8OH8 - chains AAA and BBB of the 4 polymer chains in the assembly; structure by X-ray diffraction, 2.12 A resolution.

Chain AAA (and BBB):
Name: Uricase
Source organism: Gallus gallus
Notes: EC 1.7.3.3; chain BBB of this document is another copy of the same molecule, construct and numbering; everything in this record applies to it too
UniProtKB: A0A8V0ZED1 (A0A8V0ZED1_CHICK); residues 1-320 here = UniProt positions 1-320
Amino-acid sequence (343 residues; row label = number of the first residue in the row; numbers below 1 keep their minus sign (Met-22 is residue -22)):
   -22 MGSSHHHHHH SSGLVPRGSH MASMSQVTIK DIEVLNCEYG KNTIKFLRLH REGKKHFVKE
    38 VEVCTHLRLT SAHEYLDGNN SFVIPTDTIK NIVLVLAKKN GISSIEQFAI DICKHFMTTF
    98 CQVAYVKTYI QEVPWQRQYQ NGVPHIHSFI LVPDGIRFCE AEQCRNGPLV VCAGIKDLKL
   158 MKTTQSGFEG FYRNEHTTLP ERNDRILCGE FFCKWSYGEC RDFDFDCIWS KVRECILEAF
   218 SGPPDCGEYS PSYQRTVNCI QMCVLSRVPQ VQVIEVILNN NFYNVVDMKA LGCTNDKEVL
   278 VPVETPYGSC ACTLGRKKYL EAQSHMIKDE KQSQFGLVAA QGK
Disordered / not traced: -22 to 3, 302-320 (chain BBB: -22 to -3, 301-320)
Construct notes: initiating methionine (-22); expression tag (-21 to 0)
Ligand contacts:
  - 8-azaxanthine (AZA), molecule 1: Tyr16, Val60, Pro62, Thr63, Asp64
  - 8-azaxanthine (AZA), molecule 2: Phe165, Leu176, Arg182, Ser229, Tyr230, Gln231
  - oxygen molecule (OXY): Tyr230, Asn257, Gly285
  - d(-)-tartaric acid (TAR): Leu46, Thr47, Ala101
Reported in the primary citation:
  - mutagenesis - Y230H, Y230V: decreased catalytic activity

Interface between chain AAA and chain BBB:
Pairs across the interface (164; chain AAA residue first):
  Val4(AAA) - Leu242(BBB)
  Val4(AAA) - Arg293(BBB)
  Lys7(AAA) - Lys294(BBB)
  Asp8(AAA) - Arg293(BBB)
  Asp8(AAA) - Lys294(BBB)  hydrogen bond (backbone-backbone)
  Ile9(AAA) - Leu242(BBB)  hydrophobic
  Ile9(AAA) - Leu291(BBB)  hydrophobic
  Ile9(AAA) - Gly292(BBB)
  Ile9(AAA) - Arg293(BBB)
  Ile9(AAA) - Lys294(BBB)
  Glu10(AAA) - Leu291(BBB)
  Glu10(AAA) - Gly292(BBB)  hydrogen bond (backbone-backbone)
  Glu10(AAA) - Lys294(BBB)
  Glu10(AAA) - Leu297(BBB)
  Val11(AAA) - Thr290(BBB)
  Val11(AAA) - Leu291(BBB)  hydrophobic
  Leu12(AAA) - Val250(BBB)  hydrophobic
  Leu12(AAA) - Thr290(BBB)  hydrogen bond (backbone-backbone)
  Leu12(AAA) - Leu297(BBB)  hydrophobic
  Asn13(AAA) - Cys289(BBB)
  Asn13(AAA) - Thr290(BBB)  hydrogen bond (backbone-backbone)
  Cys14(AAA) - Ala288(BBB)
  Cys14(AAA) - Cys289(BBB)  hydrophobic
  Glu15(AAA) - Cys287(BBB)
  Glu15(AAA) - Ala288(BBB)  hydrogen bond (backbone-backbone)
  Tyr16(AAA) - Gln231(BBB)
  Tyr16(AAA) - Ser286(BBB)
  Tyr16(AAA) - Cys287(BBB)  hydrophobic
  Gly17(AAA) - Gly285(BBB)
  Gly17(AAA) - Ser286(BBB)  hydrogen bond (backbone-backbone)
  Lys18(AAA) - Tyr284(BBB)
  Lys18(AAA) - Gly285(BBB)
  Asn19(AAA) - Pro283(BBB)
  Asn19(AAA) - Tyr284(BBB)  hydrogen bond (backbone-backbone)
  Asn19(AAA) - Ser286(BBB)  hydrogen bond
  Thr20(AAA) - Thr282(BBB)
  Thr20(AAA) - Pro283(BBB)
  Thr20(AAA) - Tyr284(BBB)
  Ile21(AAA) - Pro283(BBB)
  Lys22(AAA) - Thr282(BBB)
  His43(AAA) - Ser286(BBB)
  Glu51(AAA) - Ser229(BBB)
  Glu51(AAA) - Gln231(BBB)
  Glu51(AAA) - Arg232(BBB)
  Tyr52(AAA) - Gln231(BBB)
  Tyr52(AAA) - Arg232(BBB)  hydrogen bond (backbone-side chain)
  Tyr52(AAA) - Asn235(BBB)  hydrogen bond (backbone-side chain)
  Tyr52(AAA) - Cys287(BBB)
  Tyr52(AAA) - Ala288(BBB)  hydrogen bond (side chain-backbone)
  Tyr52(AAA) - Cys289(BBB)  hydrophobic
  Leu53(AAA) - Arg232(BBB)  hydrogen bond (backbone-side chain)
  Leu53(AAA) - Asn235(BBB)
  Asp54(AAA) - Arg232(BBB)
  Asn57(AAA) - Phe165(BBB)
  Asn57(AAA) - Glu166(BBB)  hydrogen bond (side chain-backbone)
  Asn57(AAA) - Gly167(BBB)
  Asn57(AAA) - Phe168(BBB)
  Asn57(AAA) - Tyr169(BBB)
  Asn57(AAA) - Pro228(BBB)  hydrogen bond (side chain-backbone)
  Asn57(AAA) - Ser229(BBB)
  Ser58(AAA) - Gly167(BBB)  hydrogen bond (backbone-backbone)
  Ser58(AAA) - Tyr169(BBB)
  Phe59(AAA) - Tyr169(BBB)
  Val60(AAA) - Phe165(BBB)  hydrophobic
  Val60(AAA) - Phe168(BBB)
  Val60(AAA) - Tyr169(BBB)  hydrogen bond (backbone-backbone)
  Val60(AAA) - Gln231(BBB)
  Pro62(AAA) - Phe168(BBB)  hydrophobic
  Pro62(AAA) - Tyr169(BBB)
  Pro62(AAA) - Leu176(BBB)  hydrophobic
  Asp64(AAA) - Thr175(BBB)  hydrogen bond
  Asp64(AAA) - Leu176(BBB)
  Thr65(AAA) - Asn171(BBB)
  Thr65(AAA) - His173(BBB)
  Thr65(AAA) - Thr174(BBB)  hydrogen bond
  Asn68(AAA) - His173(BBB)  hydrogen bond (side chain-backbone)
  Asn68(AAA) - Thr175(BBB)  hydrogen bond
  Ile69(AAA) - His173(BBB)
  Phe97(AAA) - Tyr169(BBB)  hydrophobic
  Phe97(AAA) - Asn171(BBB)
  Gln99(AAA) - Tyr169(BBB)
  Phe165(AAA) - Asn57(BBB)
  Phe165(AAA) - Val60(BBB)  hydrophobic
  Glu166(AAA) - Asn57(BBB)  hydrogen bond (backbone-side chain)
  Gly167(AAA) - Asn57(BBB)
  Gly167(AAA) - Ser58(BBB)  hydrogen bond (backbone-backbone)
  Phe168(AAA) - Asn57(BBB)
  Phe168(AAA) - Val60(BBB)
  Phe168(AAA) - Pro62(BBB)  hydrophobic
  Tyr169(AAA) - Asn57(BBB)
  Tyr169(AAA) - Ser58(BBB)
  Tyr169(AAA) - Phe59(BBB)
  Tyr169(AAA) - Val60(BBB)  hydrogen bond (backbone-backbone)
  Tyr169(AAA) - Pro62(BBB)
  Tyr169(AAA) - Gln99(BBB)
  Asn171(AAA) - Thr65(BBB)
  Asn171(AAA) - Phe97(BBB)
  His173(AAA) - Thr65(BBB)
  His173(AAA) - Asn68(BBB)  hydrogen bond (backbone-side chain)
  His173(AAA) - Ile69(BBB)
  Thr174(AAA) - Thr65(BBB)  hydrogen bond
  Thr175(AAA) - Asp64(BBB)  hydrogen bond
  Thr175(AAA) - Asn68(BBB)  hydrogen bond
  Leu176(AAA) - Pro62(BBB)  hydrophobic
  Leu176(AAA) - Asp64(BBB)
  Pro228(AAA) - Asn57(BBB)  hydrogen bond (backbone-side chain)
  Ser229(AAA) - Glu51(BBB)
  Ser229(AAA) - Asn57(BBB)
  Gln231(AAA) - Tyr16(BBB)
  Gln231(AAA) - Glu51(BBB)
  Gln231(AAA) - Tyr52(BBB)
  Arg232(AAA) - Glu51(BBB)
  Arg232(AAA) - Tyr52(BBB)  hydrogen bond (side chain-backbone)
  Arg232(AAA) - Leu53(BBB)  hydrogen bond (side chain-backbone)
  Arg232(AAA) - Asp54(BBB)
  Arg232(AAA) - Gly55(BBB)
  Asn235(AAA) - Tyr52(BBB)  hydrogen bond (side chain-backbone)
  Asn235(AAA) - Leu53(BBB)
  Met239(AAA) - Val4(BBB)
  Met239(AAA) - Thr5(BBB)
  Leu242(AAA) - Val4(BBB)  hydrophobic
  Leu242(AAA) - Ile9(BBB)  hydrophobic
  Ser243(AAA) - Gln3(BBB)
  Ser243(AAA) - Val4(BBB)  hydrogen bond (side chain-backbone)
  Gln247(AAA) - Met-2(BBB)
  Val250(AAA) - Leu12(BBB)  hydrophobic
  Thr282(AAA) - Thr20(BBB)
  Pro283(AAA) - Lys18(BBB)
  Pro283(AAA) - Asn19(BBB)
  Pro283(AAA) - Thr20(BBB)
  Pro283(AAA) - Ile21(BBB)
  Tyr284(AAA) - Lys18(BBB)
  Tyr284(AAA) - Asn19(BBB)  hydrogen bond (backbone-backbone)
  Tyr284(AAA) - Thr20(BBB)
  Gly285(AAA) - Gly17(BBB)
  Gly285(AAA) - Lys18(BBB)
  Ser286(AAA) - Tyr16(BBB)
  Ser286(AAA) - Gly17(BBB)  hydrogen bond (backbone-backbone)
  Ser286(AAA) - Asn19(BBB)  hydrogen bond
  Ser286(AAA) - His43(BBB)
  Cys287(AAA) - Glu15(BBB)
  Cys287(AAA) - Tyr16(BBB)  hydrophobic
  Cys287(AAA) - Tyr52(BBB)
  Ala288(AAA) - Cys14(BBB)
  Ala288(AAA) - Glu15(BBB)  hydrogen bond (backbone-backbone)
  Ala288(AAA) - Tyr52(BBB)  hydrogen bond (backbone-side chain)
  Cys289(AAA) - Asn13(BBB)
  Cys289(AAA) - Cys14(BBB)  hydrophobic
  Cys289(AAA) - Tyr52(BBB)  hydrophobic
  Thr290(AAA) - Val11(BBB)
  Thr290(AAA) - Leu12(BBB)  hydrogen bond (backbone-backbone)
  Thr290(AAA) - Asn13(BBB)  hydrogen bond (backbone-backbone)
  Leu291(AAA) - Glu10(BBB)
  Leu291(AAA) - Val11(BBB)  hydrophobic
  Gly292(AAA) - Ile9(BBB)
  Gly292(AAA) - Glu10(BBB)  hydrogen bond (backbone-backbone)
  Arg293(AAA) - Val4(BBB)
  Arg293(AAA) - Asp8(BBB)
  Lys294(AAA) - Lys7(BBB)
  Lys294(AAA) - Asp8(BBB)  hydrogen bond (backbone-backbone)
  Lys294(AAA) - Ile9(BBB)
  Lys294(AAA) - Glu10(BBB)  salt bridge
  Leu297(AAA) - Glu10(BBB)
  Leu297(AAA) - Leu12(BBB)  hydrophobic
Other interface residues (no listed pair), chain AAA (77 interface residues in all): Thr5, Ile6, Gly55, Ile61, Thr63, Lys67, Val72, His92, Val234, Pro246
Other interface residues (no listed pair), chain BBB (79 interface residues in all): Ser2, Ile6, Lys22, Ile61, Thr63, Lys67, Val72, His92, Thr96, Val234, Met239, Ser243

Overview:
The interface between chain AAA and chain BBB involves 77 residues on one side and 79 on the other; the
contacts include 41 hydrogen bonds and 1 salt bridge. Among the polar pairs are Lys294(AAA)-Glu10(BBB),
Asn19(AAA)-Ser286(BBB) and Tyr52(AAA)-Arg232(BBB). From the paper: Y230H and Y230V of chain AAA reduce
catalytic activity.
Chain AAA and chain BBB are both Uricase (Gallus gallus); the structure, Crystal structure of the
cysteine-rich Gallus gallus urate oxidase in complex with the 8-azaxanthine inhibitor under ..., was
determined by X-ray diffraction together with 8OFK, 8OIH and 8OIW from the same study.
